Entry 2O2S (X-ray diffraction, 2.60 A resolution); this record covers chains A and B.

# Chain A (and B)
Name: Enoyl-acyl carrier reductase
Organism: Toxoplasma gondii
Notes: EC 1.3.1.9; chain B of this document is another copy of the same molecule, construct and numbering; everything in this record applies to it too
Reference sequence: Q6UCJ9 (Q6UCJ9_TOXGO); residues 1-315 here correspond to UniProt positions 103-417 (UniProt number = residue number + 102)
Sequence (315 residues; each row starts with the number of its first residue):
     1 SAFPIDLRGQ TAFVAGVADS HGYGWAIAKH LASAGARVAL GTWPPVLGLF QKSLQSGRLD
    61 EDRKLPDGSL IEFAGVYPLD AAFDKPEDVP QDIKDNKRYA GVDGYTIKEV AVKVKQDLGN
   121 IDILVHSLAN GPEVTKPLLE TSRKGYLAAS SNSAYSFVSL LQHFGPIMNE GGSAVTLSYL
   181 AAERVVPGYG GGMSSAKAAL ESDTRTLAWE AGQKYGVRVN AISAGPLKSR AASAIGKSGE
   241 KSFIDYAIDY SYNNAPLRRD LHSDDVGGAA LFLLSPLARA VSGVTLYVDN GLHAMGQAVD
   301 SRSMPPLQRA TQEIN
Unresolved in the structure: 1-3, 307-315 (chain B: 1-2, 238-239, 307-315)
Ligand contacts:
  - NAD (nicotinamide-adenine-dinucleotide): G16, V17, A18, D19, G22, Y23, G24, W43, V46, L79, D80, A81, A82, S127, L128, A129, N130, N152, L177, S178, Y179, Y189, K197, A224, G225, P226, L227, S229, R230, A231, A232, I244
  - triclosan (TCL): A129, N130, G131, V134, Y179, Y189, M193, K197, P226, A231, A232, I235, F243, I244
Reported in the primary citation:
  - conformationally variable residues (order/disorder transition): K228 to K241
  - contacts within the chain: K241-D249
  - binding site for NAD: G16 to A18, D19, G22, Y23, W43, L79 to A82, S127, L128 to N130, N152, L177, S178, Y179, K197, A224, G225, P226, L227, S229, A231
  - binding site for triclosan: V134, Y179, Y189, M193, K197, P226, A231, A232, I235, F243, I244

# Interface between chain A and chain B
Pairs across the interface (60; chain A residue first):
  I5(A) - P4(B)
  A208(A) - P256(B)
  W209(A) - P256(B)  hydrophobic
  W209(A) - M295(B)  hydrophobic
  W209(A) - V299(B)  hydrophobic
  G212(A) - P256(B)
  Q213(A) - A255(B)  hydrogen bond (side chain-backbone)
  Q213(A) - P256(B)  hydrogen bond (backbone-backbone)
  V217(A) - L257(B)
  R218(A) - L257(B)
  N254(A) - W209(B)
  A255(A) - W209(B)
  A255(A) - Q213(B)  hydrogen bond (backbone-side chain)
  P256(A) - A208(B)
  P256(A) - W209(B)  hydrophobic
  P256(A) - G212(B)
  P256(A) - Q213(B)  hydrogen bond (backbone-side chain)
  L257(A) - R218(B)
  L257(A) - R279(B)
  R259(A) - R279(B)
  R259(A) - A280(B)
  L261(A) - A280(B)  hydrophobic
  D265(A) - L277(B)
  D265(A) - R279(B)
  D265(A) - A280(B)
  G268(A) - L277(B)
  A269(A) - F272(B)  hydrophobic
  A269(A) - L277(B)
  L271(A) - L277(B)  hydrophobic
  F272(A) - A269(B)  hydrophobic
  F272(A) - F272(B)  hydrophobic
  L277(A) - G268(B)
  L277(A) - A269(B)
  R279(A) - L257(B)
  R279(A) - R259(B)
  R279(A) - D265(B)  salt bridge
  A280(A) - R259(B)
  A280(A) - L261(B)  hydrophobic
  A280(A) - D265(B)
  A280(A) - V288(B)  hydrophobic
  A280(A) - D289(B)  hydrogen bond (backbone-backbone)
  A280(A) - N290(B)  hydrogen bond (backbone-backbone)
  V281(A) - Y287(B)
  S282(A) - G291(B)
  S282(A) - H293(B)  hydrogen bond (backbone-side chain)
  G283(A) - H293(B)
  V284(A) - Y287(B)
  V284(A) - H293(B)
  L286(A) - F272(B)  hydrophobic
  Y287(A) - V284(B)
  V288(A) - A280(B)
  D289(A) - A280(B)  hydrogen bond (backbone-backbone)
  N290(A) - A280(B)  hydrogen bond (backbone-backbone)
  G291(A) - A280(B)
  G291(A) - S282(B)
  H293(A) - S282(B)  hydrogen bond (side chain-backbone)
  H293(A) - G283(B)
  H293(A) - V284(B)
  M295(A) - W209(B)  hydrophobic
  V299(A) - W209(B)  hydrophobic
Other interface residues (no listed pair), chain A (39 interface residues in all): P4, H30, R205, R258, A294
Other interface residues (no listed pair), chain B (37 interface residues in all): I5, R205, N254, R258, L271, V281, L286, A294

# Overview
39 residues of chain A and 37 residues of chain B are in contact; the contacts include 10 hydrogen bonds and 1
salt bridge. Polar pairs include R279(A)-D265(B), Q213(A)-A255(B) and P256(A)-Q213(B). The paper reports a
binding site for NAD at G16(A), D19(A) and G22(A) among others; a binding site for triclosan at V134(A),
Y179(A) and Y189(A) among others.
Both chains are Enoyl-acyl carrier reductase (Toxoplasma gondii). Entry 2O2S (The structure of T. gondii enoyl
acyl carrier protein reductase in complex with NAD and triclosan) was determined by X-ray diffraction,
deposited together with 2O2Y and 2O50.
